Entry 9GCA (X-ray diffraction, 2.17 A resolution); this record covers chain A.

== Chain A ==
Name: 2-C-methyl-D-erythritol 4-phosphate cytidylyltransferase
Organism: Pseudomonas aeruginosa
Notes: EC 2.7.7.60
UniProt: P57707 (ISPD_PSEAE); residues 1-234 here = UniProt positions 1-234
Amino-acid sequence (256 residues; numbered -19 to 236; the number before each row is that of its first residue; numbers below 1 keep their minus sign (Met-19 is residue -19)):
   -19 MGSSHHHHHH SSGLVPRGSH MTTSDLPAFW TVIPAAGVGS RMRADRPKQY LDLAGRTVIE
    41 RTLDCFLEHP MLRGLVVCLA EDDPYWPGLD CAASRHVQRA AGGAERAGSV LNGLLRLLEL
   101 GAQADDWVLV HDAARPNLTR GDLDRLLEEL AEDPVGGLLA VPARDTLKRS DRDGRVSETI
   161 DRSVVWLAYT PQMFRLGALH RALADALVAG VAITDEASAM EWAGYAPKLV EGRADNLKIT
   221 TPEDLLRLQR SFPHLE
Disordered / not traced: -19 to 4, 234-236
Differences from the reference sequence: initiating methionine (-19); expression tag (-18 to 0, 235-236)
Curated features (UniProtKB/Swiss-Prot):
  - site: Arg21 (Transition state stabilizer), Lys28 (Transition state stabilizer), Arg162 (Positions MEP for the nucleophilic attack), Lys218 (Positions MEP for the nucleophilic attack)
Small-molecule neighbours: A1IJT (6-methyl-5H-pyrrolo[3,4-b]pyridin-7-one): Pro14, Ala15, Ala16, Gly17, Gly83, Ala84, Glu85, Arg86, Ser89
From the paper describing this entry:
  - binding site for A1IJT: Ser89

== Overview ==
Ligands of chain A: compound A1IJT. The paper reports a binding site for A1IJT at Ser89.
Chain A is 2-C-methyl-D-erythritol 4-phosphate cytidylyltransferase (Pseudomonas aeruginosa); the structure,
Crystal structure of Pseudomonas aeruginosa IspD in complex with C8H8N2O, was determined by X-ray diffraction,
deposited together with 9GBY and 9GC8.
